8UCM - chains c and g of the 10 polymer chains in the assembly; structure by electron microscopy, 3.14 A resolution.

Chain c:
Molecule: Cytochrome c oxidase subunit 3
Organism: Komagataella pastoris
Reference sequence: F2R0J6 (F2R0J6_KOMPC); residue numbers follow UniProt; this construct covers 1-268
Sequence (268 residues; row label = number of the first residue in the row):
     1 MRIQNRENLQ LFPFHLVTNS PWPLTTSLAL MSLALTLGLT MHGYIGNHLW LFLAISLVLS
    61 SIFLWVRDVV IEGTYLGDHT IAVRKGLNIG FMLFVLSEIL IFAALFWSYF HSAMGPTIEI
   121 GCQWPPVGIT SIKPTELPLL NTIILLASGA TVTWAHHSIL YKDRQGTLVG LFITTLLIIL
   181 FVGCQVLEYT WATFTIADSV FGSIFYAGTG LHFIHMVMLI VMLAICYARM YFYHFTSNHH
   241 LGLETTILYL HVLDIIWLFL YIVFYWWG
Construct notes: conflict Ile45 (Met in F2R0J6), Ile55 (Met in F2R0J6), Ile62 (Met in F2R0J6), Ile81 (Met in F2R0J6), Ile89 (Met in F2R0J6), Ile101 (Met in F2R0J6), Ile120 (Met in F2R0J6), Ile129 (Met in F2R0J6), Ile132 (Met in F2R0J6), Ile143 (Met in F2R0J6), Ile247 (Met in F2R0J6), Leu248 (Thr in F2R0J6)
Residues lining bound ligands:
  - phosphatidylethanolamine (PTY), molecule 1: His15, Val17, Leu30, Ile62, Trp65, Val66, Val69, Glu72, Val83, Leu87, Phe94
  - phosphatidylethanolamine (PTY), molecule 2: Leu59, Ile62, Phe63, Val66, Val69, Val70, Gly73, Thr74, Leu87, Phe91, Glu98, Met218, Val221, Met222, Ile225, Arg229, His234, Phe235, His239, His240, Leu241, Gly242, Thr245

Chain g:
Molecule: Cytochrome c oxidase subunit 7
Organism: Komagataella pastoris
Reference sequence: F2QS38 (F2QS38_KOMPC); residues 3-60 here correspond to UniProt positions 23-80 (UniProt number = residue number + 20)
Sequence (58 residues; each row starts with the number of its first residue):
     3 TATEKIIELQ KFYQSTNKPI YAAHPRSKYY LIPYFGLLGV SVAATLFYTG RACFGIKD

How chain c and chain g interact:
Contacting residue pairs - 42 pairs, chain c then chain g:
  Thr18(c) with Ile22(g)
  Asn19(c) with Tyr23(g)
  Pro21(c) with Tyr23(g)
  Trp22(c) with Tyr23(g), hydrophobic; Leu33(g), hydrophobic; Tyr36(g), hydrophobic
  Thr25(c) with Tyr36(g), hydrogen bond
  Ser32(c) with Thr47(g)
  Leu35(c) with Thr51(g)
  Thr36(c) with Thr47(g)
  Leu39(c) with Tyr50(g)
  His42(c) with Lys59(g)
  Tyr44(c) with Tyr50(g); Ala54(g), hydrophobic; Ile58(g); Lys59(g)
  Ile45(c) with Tyr50(g), hydrophobic; Asp60(g)
  Trp50(c) with Ala46(g), hydrophobic
  Leu53(c) with Leu39(g); Ser43(g)
  Leu57(c) with Tyr36(g); Leu39(g); Leu40(g), hydrophobic; Ser43(g)
  Ser60(c) with Tyr36(g)
  Ser61(c) with Tyr36(g)
  Asp68(c) with Tyr23(g)
  Ile71(c) with Tyr15(g), hydrophobic
  Glu72(c) with Ile22(g)
  Thr74(c) with Gln12(g), hydrogen bond (backbone-side chain)
  Tyr75(c) with Ile8(g); Leu11(g), hydrophobic; Gln12(g); Tyr15(g), hydrophobic; Gln16(g)
  Leu76(c) with Tyr15(g); Gln16(g)
  Tyr233(c) with Thr5(g); Glu6(g); Ile8(g)
  His234(c) with Ile8(g)
Other interface residues (no listed pair), chain c (33 interface residues in all): Ser20, Thr26, Leu28, Ala29, Met31, Leu64, Arg67, Phe232
Other interface residues (no listed pair), chain g (26 interface residues in all): Tyr32, Phe37, Val42, Val44

In short:
The interface between chain c and chain g involves 33 residues on one side and 26 on the other; the contacts
include 2 hydrogen bonds. Polar pairs include Thr25(c)-Tyr36(g) and Thr74(c)-Gln12(g). Chain c binds
phosphatidylethanolamine.
Here chain c is Cytochrome c oxidase subunit 3 and chain g is Cytochrome c oxidase subunit 7, both from
Komagataella pastoris. Entry 8UCM (Komagataella pastoris Cytochrome c oxidase in complex with human VMAT2 and
Reserpine) was determined by electron microscopy.
